Entry 8Q6J (electron microscopy, 3.30 A resolution); this record covers chains B and E of the 5 polymer chains in the assembly.

== Chain B ==
Protein: Trastuzumab Fab heavy chain
Organism: Homo sapiens
Notes: antibody fragment or engineered binder
Amino-acid sequence (220 residues; row label = number of the first residue in the row):
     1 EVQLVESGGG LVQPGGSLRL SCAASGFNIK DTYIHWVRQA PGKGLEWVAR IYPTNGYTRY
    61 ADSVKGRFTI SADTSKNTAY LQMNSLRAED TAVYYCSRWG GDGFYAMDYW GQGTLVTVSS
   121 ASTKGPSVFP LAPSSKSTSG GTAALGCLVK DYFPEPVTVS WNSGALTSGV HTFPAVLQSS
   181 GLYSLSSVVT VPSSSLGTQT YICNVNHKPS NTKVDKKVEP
Cystine bridges: Cys-22/Cys-96, Cys-147/Cys-203

== Chain E ==
Protein: Receptor tyrosine-protein kinase erbB-2
Organism: Homo sapiens
UniProtKB: P04626 (ERBB2_HUMAN); residues 1-624 here correspond to UniProt positions 23-646 (UniProt number = residue number + 22)
Amino-acid sequence (624 residues; each row starts with the number of its first residue):
     1 TQVCTGTDMK LRLPASPETH LDMLRHLYQG CQVVQGNLEL TYLPTNASLS FLQDIQEVQG
    61 YVLIAHNQVR QVPLQRLRIV RGTQLFEDNY ALAVLDNGDP LNNTTPVTGA SPGGLRELQL
   121 RSLTEILKGG VLIQRNPQLC YQDTILWKDI FHKNNQLALT LIDTNRSRAC HPCSPMCKGS
   181 RCWGESSEDC QSLTRTVCAG GCARCKGPLP TDCCHEQCAA GCTGPKHSDC LACLHFNHSG
   241 ICELHCPALV TYNTDTFESM PNPEGRYTFG ASCVTACPYN YLSTDVGSCT LVCPLHNQEV
   301 TAEDGTQRCE KCSKPCARVC YGLGMEHLRE VRAVTSANIQ EFAGCKKIFG SLAFLPESFD
   361 GDPASNTAPL QPEQLQVFET LEEITGYLYI SAWPDSLPDL SVFQNLQVIR GRILHNGAYS
   421 LTLQGLGISW LGLRSLRELG SGLALIHHNT HLCFVHTVPW DQLFRNPHQA LLHTANRPED
   481 ECVGEGLACH QLCARGHCWG PGPTQCVNCS QFLRGQECVE ECRVLQGLPR EYVNARHCLP
   541 CHPECQPQNG SVTCFGPEAD QCVACAHYKD PPFCVARCPS GVKPDLSYMP IWKFPDEEGA
   601 CQPCPINCTH SCVDLDDKGC PAEQ
Cystine bridges: Cys-4/Cys-31, Cys-140/Cys-170, Cys-173/Cys-182, Cys-177/Cys-190, Cys-198/Cys-205, Cys-202/Cys-213, Cys-214/Cys-222, Cys-218/Cys-230, Cys-233/Cys-242, Cys-246/Cys-273, Cys-277/Cys-289, Cys-293/Cys-309, Cys-312/Cys-316, Cys-320/Cys-345, Cys-453/Cys-482, Cys-489/Cys-498, Cys-493/Cys-506, Cys-509/Cys-518, Cys-522/Cys-538, Cys-541/Cys-554, Cys-545/Cys-562, Cys-565/Cys-574, Cys-578/Cys-601, Cys-604/Cys-620, Cys-608/Cys-612
Covalently attached groups: N-acetylglucosamine (NAG) linked to Asn-46, Asn-165, Asn-237, Asn-508, Asn-549
Curated features (UniProtKB/Swiss-Prot):
  - modified residue: Thr-160 (Phosphothreonine)
  - glycosylation (N-linked (GlcNAc...) asparagine): Asn-46, Asn-102, Asn-165, Asn-237, Asn-508, Asn-549, Asn-607

== How chain B and chain E interact ==
Residue-residue contacts (17; chain B residue first):
  Val-2(B) with Asp-585(E)
  Phe-27(B) with Asp-585(E)
  Tyr-33(B) with Phe-573(E)
  Arg-50(B) with Asp-560(E), salt bridge
  Tyr-57(B) with Glu-558(E)
  Arg-59(B) with Glu-558(E); Asp-560(E), salt bridge; Gln-561(E)
  Arg-98(B) with Asp-585(E), salt bridge
  Trp-99(B) with Phe-573(E), hydrophobic
  Asp-102(B) with Asp-570(E); Pro-579(E); Val-582(E)
  Gly-103(B) with Lys-593(E)
  Tyr-105(B) with Asp-570(E), hydrogen bond; Pro-571(E); Phe-573(E), hydrophobic
Also at the interface, not in a pair above, chain B (13 interface residues in all): Thr-58, Gly-100
Also at the interface, not in a pair above, chain E (13 interface residues in all): Pro-557, Pro-572, Gly-581

== Summary ==
The chain B/chain E interface involves 13 residues from each chain, with 1 hydrogen bond and 3 salt bridges.
Polar pairs include Arg-50(B)/Asp-560(E), Arg-59(B)/Asp-560(E) and Arg-98(B)/Asp-585(E). N-acetylglucosamine
is covalently linked to Asn-46(E), Asn-165(E), Asn-237(E), Asn-508(E) and Asn-549(E).
Here chain B is Trastuzumab Fab heavy chain and chain E is Receptor tyrosine-protein kinase erbB-2, both from
Homo sapiens. Entry 8Q6J (Atomic structure and conformational variability of the HER2-Trastuzumab-Pertuzumab
complex) was determined by electron microscopy, deposited together with 8PWH.
